PDB entry 4DR7 | X-ray diffraction, 3.75 A resolution | chains A and D of the 25 polymer chains in the assembly

[Chain A]
Molecule: 16S rRNA
From: Thermus thermophilus
Sequence (1522 nucleotides; each row starts with the number of its first residue; note: 42 numbers in that range are skipped by the numbering (no residue carries them; nothing is unmodelled there); a row labelled like 190A-190L holds insertion residues (190A, then the next letters in order); numbering starts at 0):
     0 UUUGUUGGAGAGUUUGAUCCUGGCUCAGGGUGAACGCUGGCGGCGUGCCU
    50 AAGACAUGCAAGUCGUGCGGG
    73 CCGCGGGGUUUU
    88 ACUCCG
    95 UGGUC
   101 AGCGGCGGACGGGUGAGUAACGCGUGGGU
  129A G
   130 ACCUACCCGGAAGAGGGGGACAACCCGGGGAAACUCGGGCUAAUCCCCCA
   180 UGUGGACCCGC
190A-190L CCCUUGGGGUGU
   191 GUCCAAAGGGCUUU
   216 GCCCGCUUCCGGAUGGGCCCGCGUCCCAUCAGCUAGUUGGUGGGGUAAUG
   266 GCCCACCAAGGCGACGACGGGUAGCCGGUCUGAGAGGAUGGCCGGCCACA
   316 GGGGCACUGAGACACGGGCCCCACUCCUACGGGAGGCAGCAGUUAGGAAU
   366 CUUCCGCAAUGGGCGCAAGCCUGACGGAGCGACGCCGCUUGGAGGAAGAA
   416 GCCCUUCGGGGUGUAAACUCCUGAA
   442 CCCGGGACGAAACCCCCGACGA
   474 GGGGACUGACGGUACCGGG
   494 GUAAUAGCGCCGGCCAACUCCGUGCCAGCAGCCGCGGUAAUACGGAGGGC
   544 GCGAGCGUUACCCGGAUUCACUGGGCGUAAAGGGCGUGUAGGCGGCCUGG
   594 GGCGUCCCAUGUGAAAGACCACGGCUCAACCGUGGGGGAGCGUGGGAUAC
   644 GCUCAGGCUAGACGGUGGGAGAGGGUGGUGGAAUUCCCGGAGUAGCGGUG
   694 AAAUGCGCAGAUACCGGGAGGAACGCCGAUGGCGAAGGCAGCCACCUGGU
   744 CCACCCGUGACGCUGAGGCGCGAAAGCGUGGGGAGCAAACCGGAUUAGAU
   794 ACCCGGGUAGUCCACGCCCUAAACGAUGCGCGCUAGGUCUCUGGGUCU
   848 CCUGGGGGCCGAAGCUAACGCGUUAAGCGCGCCGCCUGGGGAGUACGGCC
   898 GCAAGGCUGAAACUCAAAGGAAUUGACGGGGGCCCGCACAAGCGGUGGAG
   948 CAUGUGGUUUAAUUCGAAGXAACGCGAAGAACCUUACCAGGCCUUGACAU
   998 GCUAGG
 1003A G
  1004 AACCCGGGUGAAAGCCUGGGGUGCCCC
1030A-1030D GCGA
  1031 GGGGAGCCCUAGCACAGGUGCUGCAUGGCCGUCGUCAGCUCGUGCCGUGA
  1081 GGUGUUGGGUUAAGUCCCGCAACGAGCGCAACCCCCGCCGUUAGUUGCCA
  1131 GCGGUUCGGCCGGGCACUCUAACGGGACUGCCCGCGAAA
  1171 GCGGGAGGAAGGAGGGGACGACGUCUGGUCAGCAUGGCCCUUACGGCCUG
  1221 GGCGACACACGUGCUACAAUGCCCACUACAAAGCGAUGCCACCCGGCAAC
  1271 GGGGAGCUAAUCGCAAAAAGGUGGGCCCAGUUCGGAUUGGGGUCUGCAAC
  1321 CCGACCCCAUGAAGCCGGAAUCGCUAGUAAUCGCGGAUCAG
 1361A C
  1362 CAUGCCGCGGUGAAUACGUUCCCGGGCCUUGUACACACXGCCXGUXACGC
  1412 CAUGGGAGCGGGCUCUACCCGAAGUCGCCGGG
  1446 AGCCUACGGG
  1459 CAGGCGCCGAGGGUAGGGCCCGUGACUGGGGCGAAGUCGUAACAAGGUAG
  1509 CUGUACCGGAAGGUGCGGCUGGAUCCACUCCUUUCU
Not modelled in the structure: 0-4, 1541-1544
Differences from the reference sequence: conflict C1534 (A2157 in M26923.1), A1535 (C2158 in M26923.1)
Modified / non-standard residues: PSU (pseudouridine-5'-monophosphate) at position 516, 7MG (7N-methyl-8-hydroguanosine-5'-monophosphate) at position 527, M2G (N2-dimethylguanosine-5'-monophosphate) at position 966, 5MC (5-methylcytidine-5'-monophosphate) at position 967, 2MG (2N-methylguanosine-5'-monophosphate) at position 1207, 5MC (5-methylcytidine-5'-monophosphate) at position 1400, 4OC (4n,o2'-methylcytidine-5'-monophosphate) at position 1402, 5MC (5-methylcytidine-5'-monophosphate) at position 1404, 5MC (5-methylcytidine-5'-monophosphate) at position 1407, UR3 (3-methyluridine-5'-monophoshate) at position 1498, MA6 (6N-dimethyladenosine-5'-monophoshate) at position 1518, MA6 (6N-dimethyladenosine-5'-monophoshate) at position 1519, PSU (pseudouridine-5'-monophosphate) at position 1540, PSU (pseudouridine-5'-monophosphate) at position 1541
Ion coordination: Mg2+ site 1 near U5 (its only coordinating residue here); Mg2+ site 2: U12, G21; Mg2+ site 3 near G21 (its only coordinating residue here); Mg2+ site 4: C48, G115; Mg2+ site 5: A59, U387; Mg2+ site 6 near G61 (its only coordinating residue here); Mg2+ site 7 near U62 (its only coordinating residue here); Mg2+ site 8 near U65 (its only coordinating residue here); Mg2+ site 9: G107, G324, G326; Mg2+ site 10 near A109 (its only coordinating residue here); Mg2+ site 11 near G111 (its only coordinating residue here); Mg2+ site 12 near G113 (its only coordinating residue here); 102 more Mg2+ sites not listed
Ligand contacts: streptomycin (SRY): U12, U13, U14, C526, 7MG_527, C912, A913, A914, A915, C1490, G1491

[Chain D]
Molecule: 30S ribosomal protein S4
From: Thermus thermophilus
UniProtKB: P80373 (RS4_THET8); numbering as in UniProt (aligned over 1-209)
Chain sequence (209 residues; numbered 1 to 209; the number before each row is that of its first residue):
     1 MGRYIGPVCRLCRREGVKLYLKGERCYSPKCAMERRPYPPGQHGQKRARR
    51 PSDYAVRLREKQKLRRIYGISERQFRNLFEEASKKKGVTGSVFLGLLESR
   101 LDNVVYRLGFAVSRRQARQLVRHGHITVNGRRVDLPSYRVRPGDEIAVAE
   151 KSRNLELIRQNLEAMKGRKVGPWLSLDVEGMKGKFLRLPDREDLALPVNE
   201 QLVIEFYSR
Not modelled in the structure: 1
Ion coordination: Zn2+: Cys9, Cys12, Cys26, Cys31; Mg2+: Ser83, Gly87, Thr89

[How chain A and chain D interact]
Residue-residue contacts (115):
  A8(A) with Glu205(D), hydrogen bond to the base; Ser208(D), base contact; Arg209(D), base contact
  A26(A) with Arg209(D), sugar contact
  G28(A) with Arg76(D), salt bridge to the phosphate
  C400(A) with Arg73(D), salt bridge to the phosphate
  C401(A) with Arg73(D), salt bridge to the phosphate; Asn77(D), phosphate contact
  G402(A) with Gln74(D), phosphate contact; Ser137(D), hydrogen bond to the phosphate
  C403(A) with Gln74(D), hydrogen bond to the phosphate; Arg122(D), hydrogen bond to the sugar; Pro136(D), phosphate contact; Ser137(D), hydrogen bond to the phosphate
  U404(A) with Arg118(D), salt bridge to the phosphate; Arg122(D), sugar contact
  U405(A) with Gly2(D), hydrogen bond to the base; Ile5(D), base contact
  G406(A) with Arg3(D), hydrogen bond to the phosphate; Ile5(D), sugar contact; Gln119(D), hydrogen bond to the base
  G407(A) with Arg3(D), salt bridge to the phosphate; Ser113(D), phosphate contact; Arg115(D), salt bridge to the phosphate; Gln116(D), hydrogen bond to the sugar; Gln119(D), sugar contact
  A408(A) with Leu21(D), phosphate contact; Lys22(D), phosphate contact; Ser113(D), hydrogen bond to the phosphate; Gln116(D), hydrogen bond to the sugar
  G409(A) with Lys22(D), salt bridge to the phosphate; Glu24(D), phosphate contact; Arg25(D), phosphate contact
  G410(A) with Lys22(D), base contact; Arg25(D), salt bridge to the phosphate; Lys30(D), salt bridge to the phosphate
  A411(A) with Arg25(D), salt bridge to the phosphate; Lys30(D), salt bridge to the phosphate
  A412(A) with Arg35(D), salt bridge to the phosphate; Arg36(D), base contact
  G413(A) with Arg35(D), hydrogen bond to the base; Arg36(D), base contact
  G425(A) with Tyr38(D), phosphate contact; Gln45(D), phosphate contact
  G426(A) with Arg13(D), hydrogen bond to the phosphate; Arg36(D), salt bridge to the phosphate; Tyr38(D), hydrogen bond to the phosphate; Gly41(D), hydrogen bond to the sugar; Gln42(D), sugar contact
  U427(A) with Arg13(D), salt bridge to the phosphate; Arg36(D), salt bridge to the phosphate; Pro40(D), phosphate contact; Gly41(D), phosphate contact
  G428(A) with Pro7(D), phosphate contact; Arg10(D), salt bridge to the phosphate; Arg36(D), hydrogen bond to the sugar
  U429(A) with Cys9(D), sugar contact; Lys22(D), hydrogen bond to the sugar; Arg25(D), sugar contact; Arg36(D), salt bridge to the phosphate
  A430(A) with Pro7(D), phosphate contact; Val8(D), hydrogen bond to the phosphate; Cys9(D), hydrogen bond to the phosphate
  C436(A) with Leu155(D), phosphate contact; Leu157(D), sugar contact
  U437(A) with Gln119(D), base contact; His123(D), sugar contact; His125(D), hydrogen bond to the phosphate; Leu155(D), phosphate contact
  G438(A) with His123(D), sugar contact; His125(D), salt bridge to the phosphate
  A439(A) with His123(D), phosphate contact
  G490(A) with Arg132(D), salt bridge to the phosphate; Lys151(D), hydrogen bond to the phosphate
  G491(A) with Lys151(D), salt bridge to the phosphate
  C508(A) with Tyr54(D), sugar contact; Arg209(D), salt bridge to the phosphate
  A509(A) with Ser52(D), hydrogen bond to the phosphate; Tyr54(D), phosphate contact; Ala55(D), sugar contact; Leu58(D), sugar contact
  C511(A) with His43(D), hydrogen bond to the base; Lys46(D), phosphate contact
  U512(A) with Gln42(D), hydrogen bond to the sugar; His43(D), salt bridge to the phosphate; Lys46(D), salt bridge to the phosphate
  G541(A) with Gly41(D), sugar contact; Gln42(D), hydrogen bond to the sugar
  G542(A) with Arg10(D), salt bridge to the phosphate; Arg14(D), phosphate contact; Pro40(D), sugar contact; Gly41(D), sugar contact
  C543(A) with Arg10(D), salt bridge to the phosphate; Arg14(D), salt bridge to the phosphate; Arg59(D), phosphate contact
  G544(A) with Arg59(D), salt bridge to the phosphate; Gln62(D), hydrogen bond to the phosphate; Arg66(D), salt bridge to the phosphate
  C545(A) with Gln62(D), phosphate contact; Arg65(D), salt bridge to the phosphate; Glu72(D), phosphate contact
  G546(A) with Gly2(D), base contact; Tyr4(D), base contact; Ser71(D), phosphate contact; Glu72(D), hydrogen bond to the phosphate; Arg73(D), hydrogen bond to the phosphate
  A547(A) with Gly2(D), hydrogen bond to the phosphate
  C612(A) with Lys84(D), salt bridge to the phosphate
  C613(A) with Lys84(D), phosphate contact
  U619(A) with Val133(D), sugar contact; Asp134(D), hydrogen bond to the base; Leu135(D), base contact
  C620(A) with Leu135(D), base contact; Ser137(D), hydrogen bond to the base; Tyr138(D), sugar contact
Interface residues without a listed pair, chain A (52 interface residues in all): G27, C418, C419, C489, A496, G540, A614, G616
Interface residues without a listed pair, chain D (71 interface residues in all): Gly6, Gly23, Ala32, Arg57, Lys61, Lys85, Arg100, Val112, Arg141, Glu156, Phe206

[Summary]
52 residues of chain A face 71 of chain D across their interface, with 31 hydrogen bonds and 30 salt bridges.
Among the polar pairs are A8(A)-Glu205(D), U405(A)-Gly2(D) and G406(A)-Gln119(D). Ligands of chain A:
streptomycin. U12(A) and G21(A) form the Mg2+ site 2.
Chain A is 16S rRNA and chain D is 30S ribosomal protein S4, both from Thermus thermophilus; the structure,
Crystal structure of the Thermus thermophilus (HB8) 30S ribosomal subunit with codon, crystallographically
disordered near-cognate transfer ..., was determined by X-ray diffraction (same publication as 4DR1, 4DR2,
4DR3, 4DR4, 4DR5 and 4DR6).
